Entry 7P3F (electron microscopy, 3.31 A resolution); this record covers chains A and F of the 6 polymer chains in the assembly.

== Chain A ==
Name: Transcriptional repressor NrdR
From: Streptomyces coelicolor (strain ATCC BAA-471 / A3(2) / M145)
UniProt: O69980 (NRDR_STRCO); residue numbers follow UniProt; this construct covers 1-182
Amino-acid sequence (195 residues; each row starts with the number of its first residue):
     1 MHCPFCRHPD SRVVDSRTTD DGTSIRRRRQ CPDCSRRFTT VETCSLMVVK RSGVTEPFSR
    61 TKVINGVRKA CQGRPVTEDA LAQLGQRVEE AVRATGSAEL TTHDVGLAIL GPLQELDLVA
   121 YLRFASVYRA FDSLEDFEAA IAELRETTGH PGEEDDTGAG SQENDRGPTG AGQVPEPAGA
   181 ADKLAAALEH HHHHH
Unresolved in the structure: 148-195
Construct notes: expression tag (183-195)
Ion coordination: Zn2+: Cys3, Cys6, Cys31, Cys34
Ligand contacts:
  - ATP (adenosine-5'-triphosphate): Val48, Lys50, Arg51, Glu56, Pro57, Phe58, Ser59, Lys62, Val63, Thr102, Val105, Gly106, Ile109, Phe124, Tyr128
  - 2'-deoxyadenosine 5'-triphosphate (DTP): Lys50, Lys62, Gly66, Lys69, Ala70, Arg123, Phe124, Val127, Tyr128
UniProt features mapped onto this chain:
  - zinc finger: Cys3 to Cys34
  - mutagenesis: Cys3 (C3A: 7-fold reduction in the amount of zinc bound. No binding to nrdABS and nrdRJ promoters), Lys50 to Arg51 (Loss of ATP/dATP binding. Weak binding to nrdABS and nrdRJ promoters)
Reported in the primary citation:
  - binding site for the 57-nt DNA strand (chain F): Asp15, Arg17, Arg26 to Arg29
  - specificity-determining residues: Asp15, Arg17
  - mutagenesis - D15A (10- to 100-fold): increased binding to the 57-nt DNA strand (chain F)
  - mutagenesis - D15A/R17A, R17A: abolished binding to the 57-nt DNA strand (chain F)
  - binding site for ATP: Lys50, Arg51, Glu56
  - binding site for 2'-deoxyadenosine 5'-triphosphate: Lys62, Phe124, Val127, Tyr128
  - conformationally variable residues (side-chain flip): Tyr128

== Chain F ==
Molecule: 57-nt DNA strand
Sequence (57 nucleotides; row label = number of the first residue in the row):
     1 GCCAATCCCC ACATCTAGTG GTTGGATAGC GTGAGCAGCC CACAAGTTGT GGTCCCC
Unresolved in the structure: 1-3, 54-57

== Chain A / chain F interface ==
Pairs across the interface - 8 pairs, chain A then chain F:
  Arg12(A) with DT14(F), salt bridge to the phosphate; DC15(F), phosphate contact
  Val13(A) with DC15(F), hydrogen bond to the phosphate; DT16(F), base contact
  Val14(A) with DT16(F), base contact
  Ser16(A) with DT16(F), hydrogen bond to the phosphate
  Arg17(A) with DG18(F), hydrogen bond to the base
  Arg27(A) with DT16(F), salt bridge to the phosphate
Other interface residues (no listed pair), chain F (6 interface residues in all): DA17, DT19

== Overview ==
The chain A/chain F interface involves 6 residues from each chain, with 3 hydrogen bonds and 2 salt bridges.
Among the polar pairs are Arg17(A)-DG18(F), Val13(A)-DC15(F) and Ser16(A)-DT16(F). From the paper: a binding
site for 2'-deoxyadenosine 5'-triphosphate at Lys62(A), Phe124(A) and Val127(A) among others; D15A/R17A and
R17A of chain A abolish binding to the 57-nt DNA strand (chain F).
Here chain A is Transcriptional repressor NrdR (Streptomyces coelicolor (strain ATCC BAA-471 / A3(2) / M145))
and chain F is a 57-nt DNA strand. Entry 7P3F (Streptomyces coelicolor dATP/ATP-loaded NrdR in complex with
its cognate DNA) was determined by electron microscopy (same publication as 7P37 and 7P3Q).
